Entry 4Y84 (X-ray diffraction, 2.70 A resolution); this record covers chains H and I of the 34 polymer chains in the assembly.

Chain H:
Molecule: Proteasome subunit beta type-2
From: Saccharomyces cerevisiae S288c
Notes: EC 3.4.25.1
UniProt: P25043 (PSB2_YEAST); residues 1-232 here correspond to UniProt positions 30-261 (UniProt number = residue number + 29)
Chain sequence (232 residues; row label = number of the first residue in the row):
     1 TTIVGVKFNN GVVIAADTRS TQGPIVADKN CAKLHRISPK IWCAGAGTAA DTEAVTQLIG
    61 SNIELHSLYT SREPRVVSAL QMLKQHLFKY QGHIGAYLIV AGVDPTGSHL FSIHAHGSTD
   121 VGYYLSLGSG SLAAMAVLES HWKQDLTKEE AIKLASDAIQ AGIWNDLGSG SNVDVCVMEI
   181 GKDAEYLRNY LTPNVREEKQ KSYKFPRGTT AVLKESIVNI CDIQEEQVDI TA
Disordered / not traced: 223-232
Curated features (UniProtKB/Swiss-Prot):
  - active site: T1 (Nucleophile)

Chain I:
Molecule: Proteasome subunit beta type-3
From: Saccharomyces cerevisiae S288c
Notes: EC 3.4.25.1
UniProt: P25451 (PSB3_YEAST); residues 0-204 here correspond to UniProt positions 1-205 (UniProt number = residue number + 1)
Chain sequence (205 residues; each row starts with the number of its first residue; numbering starts at 0):
     0 MSDPSSINGG IVVAMTGKDC VAIACDLRLG SQSLGVSNKF EKIFHYGHVF LGITGLATDV
    60 TTLNEMFRYK TNLYKLKEER AIEPETFTQL VSSSLYERRF GPYFVGPVVA GINSKSGKPF
   120 IAGFDLIGCI DEAKDFIVSG TASDQLFGMC ESLYEPNLEP EDLFETISQA LLNAADRDAL
   180 SGWGAVVYII KKDEVVKRYL KMRQD
Disordered / not traced: 0
Curated features (UniProtKB/Swiss-Prot):
  - modified residue: S30 (Phosphoserine)
  - cross-link: K69 (Glycyl lysine isopeptide (Lys-Gly) (interchain with G-Cter in ubiquitin))
Ion coordination: Mg2+ site 1: A174, D177, S180; Mg2+ site 2: D204 (shared with 3 residues of chain Y)

Interface between chain H and chain I:
Contacting residue pairs (61):
  I25(H) - D143(I)
  I25(H) - F146(I)  hydrophobic
  V26(H) - F146(I)
  A27(H) - D130(I)
  D28(H) - D130(I)
  K29(H) - E150(I)  salt bridge
  A49(H) - C128(I)  hydrophobic
  A50(H) - Y95(I)
  A50(H) - I126(I)  hydrophobic
  A50(H) - C128(I)
  D51(H) - Y95(I)  hydrogen bond
  D51(H) - R98(I)  salt bridge
  A54(H) - Y95(I)
  Y90(H) - F99(I)  hydrophobic
  H93(H) - R98(I)  hydrogen bond (backbone-side chain)
  H93(H) - F99(I)
  I94(H) - F99(I)  hydrophobic
  R196(H) - E150(I)  salt bridge
  K199(H) - E150(I)
  K199(H) - S151(I)  hydrogen bond (side chain-backbone)
  K199(H) - Y153(I)  hydrogen bond (side chain-backbone)
  S202(H) - E154(I)  hydrogen bond
  Y203(H) - S151(I)
  Y203(H) - L152(I)  hydrophobic
  Y203(H) - E154(I)
  K204(H) - E154(I)
  K204(H) - D161(I)
  F205(H) - L152(I)  hydrophobic
  F205(H) - Q168(I)
  R207(H) - E160(I)  salt bridge
  R207(H) - D161(I)  salt bridge
  G208(H) - E164(I)  hydrogen bond (backbone-side chain)
  T209(H) - E164(I)
  T210(H) - E164(I)  hydrogen bond
  T210(H) - S167(I)
  T210(H) - Q168(I)  hydrogen bond
  T210(H) - L199(I)
  A211(H) - L199(I)
  A211(H) - K200(I)  hydrogen bond (backbone-backbone)
  V212(H) - F163(I)  hydrophobic
  V212(H) - Y198(I)
  L213(H) - Y198(I)  hydrogen bond (backbone-backbone)
  L213(H) - L199(I)
  L213(H) - K200(I)
  K214(H) - K196(I)
  K214(H) - R197(I)
  K214(H) - Y198(I)  hydrogen bond (backbone-backbone)
  E215(H) - V195(I)
  E215(H) - K196(I)
  E215(H) - R197(I)  salt bridge
  S216(H) - V195(I)
  S216(H) - K196(I)  hydrogen bond (backbone-backbone)
  I217(H) - E193(I)
  I217(H) - V194(I)
  V218(H) - Y187(I)  hydrophobic
  V218(H) - V194(I)  hydrogen bond (backbone-backbone)
  V218(H) - K196(I)
  N219(H) - H44(I)
  I220(H) - G46(I)
  I220(H) - V194(I)  hydrophobic
  D222(H) - K74(I)  salt bridge
Interface residues without a listed pair, chain H (35 interface residues in all): T48, P206
Interface residues without a listed pair, chain I (40 interface residues in all): H47, F49, D124, E131, L157, E158, T165, L171, D192

Summary:
The interface between chain H and chain I involves 35 residues on one side and 40 on the other; the contacts
include 13 hydrogen bonds and 7 salt bridges. Polar pairs include K29(H)-E150(I), D51(H)-R98(I) and
R196(H)-E150(I). From UniProt: active-site residue T1(H) on chain H.
Here chain H is Proteasome subunit beta type-2 and chain I is Proteasome subunit beta type-3, both from
Saccharomyces cerevisiae S288c. Entry 4Y84 (Yeast 20S proteasome in complex with N3-A(4,4-F2P)nLL-ep) was
determined by X-ray diffraction together with 4Y69, 4Y6A, 4Y6V, 4Y6Z, 4Y70, 4Y74 and 34 further entries from
the same study.
